Entry 8U7J (X-ray diffraction, 3.02 A resolution); this record covers chains H and U of the 24 polymer chains in the assembly.

Chain H:
Name: Pyridoxal 5'-phosphate synthase subunit PdxS
Source organism: Staphylococcus aureus
Reference sequence: A7WYT1 (PDXS_STAA1); residue numbers follow UniProt; this construct covers 1-295
Amino-acid sequence (297 residues; numbered -1 to 295; the number before each row is that of its first residue; numbers below 1 keep their minus sign (Gly-1 is residue -1)):
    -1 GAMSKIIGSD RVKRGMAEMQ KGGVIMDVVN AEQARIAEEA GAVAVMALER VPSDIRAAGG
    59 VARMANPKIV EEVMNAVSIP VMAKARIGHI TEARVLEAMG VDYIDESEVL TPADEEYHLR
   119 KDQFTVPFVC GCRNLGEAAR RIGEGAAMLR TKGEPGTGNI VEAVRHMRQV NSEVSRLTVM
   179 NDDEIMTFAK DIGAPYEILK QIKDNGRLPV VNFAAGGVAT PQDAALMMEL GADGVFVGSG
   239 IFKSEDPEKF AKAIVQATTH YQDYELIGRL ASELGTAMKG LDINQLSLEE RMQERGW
Not modelled in the structure: -1 to 1, 49-55, 276-295
Sequence notes: expression tag (-1 to 0)
Curated features (UniProtKB/Swiss-Prot):
  - active site: Lys82 (Schiff-base intermediate with D-ribose 5-phosphate)
  - binding site (D-ribose 5-phosphate): Asp25, Gly154, Gly215, Gly236, Ser237
  - binding site (D-glyceraldehyde 3-phosphate): Arg166

Chain U:
Name: Pyridoxal 5'-phosphate synthase subunit PdxT
Source organism: Staphylococcus aureus
Reference sequence: A7WYT2 (PDXT_STAA1); residue numbers follow UniProt; this construct covers 1-186
Amino-acid sequence (188 residues; each row starts with the number of its first residue; numbers below 1 keep their minus sign (Gly-1 is residue -1)):
    -1 GAMKIGVLAL QGAVREHIRH IELSGHEGIA VKKVEQLEEI EGLILPGGES TTLRRLMNLY
    59 GFKEALQNST LPMFGTCAGL IVLAQDIVGE EGYLNKLNIT VQRNSFGRQV DSFETELDIK
   119 GIATDIEGVF IRAPHIEKVG QGVDILCKVN EKIVAVQQGK YLGVSFNPEL TDDYRVTDYF
   179 INHIVKKA
Not modelled in the structure: 186
Sequence notes: expression tag (-1 to 0); engineered mutation Asn165 (His in A7WYT2)
Small-molecule neighbours: glutamine (GLN): Gly46, Glu47, Ser48, Cys75, Ala76, Ile79, Arg101, Asn102, Ile129, Arg130
Curated features (UniProtKB/Swiss-Prot):
  - active site: Cys75 (Nucleophile), Glu167 (Charge relay system)
  - binding site (L-glutamine): Gly46 to Ser48, Arg101, Ile129, Arg130
From the paper describing this entry:
  - binding site for glutamine: Glu47, Ser48, Cys75
  - catalytic residues: Cys75

Interface between chain H and chain U:
Pairs across the interface (72; chain H residue first):
  Ser2(H) with Glu112(U); Thr113(U), hydrogen bond (backbone-side chain)
  Lys3(H) with Glu112(U)
  Ile4(H) with Phe111(U); Glu112(U), hydrogen bond (backbone-backbone)
  Ile5(H) with Val108(U); Asp109(U); Ser110(U)
  Ser7(H) with Glu112(U), hydrogen bond
  Arg9(H) with Glu112(U), salt bridge; Glu125(U), salt bridge; Val127(U); Leu168(U); Thr169(U)
  Val10(H) with Gln107(U); Ser110(U); Glu112(U); Ile129(U)
  Gly13(H) with Ile129(U)
  Met14(H) with Gln107(U); Ile129(U), hydrophobic
  Glu16(H) with Glu14(U)
  Met17(H) with Gln9(U); Gly45(U); Gly46(U); Asn165(U)
  Gln18(H) with Gln9(U), hydrogen bond (backbone-side chain); Glu47(U)
  Lys19(H) with Gln9(U), hydrogen bond (backbone-side chain); Gly10(U), hydrogen bond (backbone-backbone); Ala11(U); Val12(U); Arg13(U); Glu14(U), salt bridge
  Gly20(H) with Gln9(U)
  Gly21(H) with Gln9(U)
  Glu36(H) with Thr49(U)
  Gly39(H) with Thr50(U), hydrogen bond (backbone-side chain)
  Ala40(H) with Thr50(U), hydrogen bond (backbone-side chain)
  Val41(H) with Gln9(U); Glu47(U); Thr50(U)
  Met72(H) with Arg106(U)
  Ser76(H) with Arg101(U), hydrogen bond; Asn102(U); Arg130(U), hydrogen bond (backbone-side chain)
  Ile77(H) with Glu47(U); Thr49(U); Arg130(U)
  Pro78(H) with Glu47(U); Arg130(U)
  Val79(H) with Arg106(U)
  Gly98(H) with Arg106(U); Val108(U)
  Val99(H) with Val108(U)
  Asp100(H) with Arg106(U), salt bridge; Gln107(U), hydrogen bond (side chain-backbone); Arg130(U), salt bridge
  Val124(H) with Val108(U), hydrophobic
  Pro125(H) with Gln107(U)
  Val253(H) with Leu54(U), hydrophobic
  Gln254(H) with Leu54(U); Leu57(U); Tyr58(U), hydrogen bond
  Thr257(H) with Leu8(U); Lys30(U), hydrogen bond (backbone-side chain); Leu54(U)
  His258(H) with Leu8(U); Lys30(U), hydrogen bond (side chain-backbone); Tyr58(U)
  Tyr259(H) with Lys30(U)
  Leu264(H) with Tyr58(U)
Interface residues without a listed pair, chain H (39 interface residues in all): Gly6, Lys11, Val75, Glu95
Interface residues without a listed pair, chain U (36 interface residues in all): Arg53, Cys75, Glu88

Summary:
39 residues of chain H and 36 residues of chain U are in contact; the contacts include 14 hydrogen bonds and 5
salt bridges. Polar pairs include Arg9(H)-Glu112(U), Arg9(H)-Glu125(U) and Lys19(H)-Glu14(U). Ligands of chain
U: glutamine. From the paper: the catalytic residue Cys75(U); a binding site for glutamine at Glu47(U),
Ser48(U) and Cys75(U).
Here chain H is Pyridoxal 5'-phosphate synthase subunit PdxS and chain U is Pyridoxal 5'-phosphate synthase
subunit PdxT, both from Staphylococcus aureus. Entry 8U7J (Crystal Structure of Staphylococcus aureus PLP
synthase complex) was determined by X-ray diffraction together with 8QOC and 8U9E from the same study.
